5TS0 - chains Q and X of the 28 polymer chains in the assembly; structure by X-ray diffraction, 2.85 A resolution.

== Chain Q ==
Protein: Proteasome subunit alpha
Organism: Mycobacterium tuberculosis
Notes: EC 3.4.25.1
UniProt: A5U4D5 (PSA_MYCTA); numbering as in UniProt (aligned over 10-248)
Sequence (240 residues; each row starts with the number of its first residue):
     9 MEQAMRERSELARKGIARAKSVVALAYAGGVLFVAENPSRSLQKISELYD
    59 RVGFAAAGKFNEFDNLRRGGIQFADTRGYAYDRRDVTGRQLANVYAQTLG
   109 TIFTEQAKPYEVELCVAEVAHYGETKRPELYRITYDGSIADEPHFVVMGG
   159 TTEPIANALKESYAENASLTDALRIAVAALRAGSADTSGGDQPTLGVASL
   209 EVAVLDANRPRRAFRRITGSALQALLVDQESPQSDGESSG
Disordered / not traced: 193-202, 237-248
Construct notes: initiating methionine (9)

== Chain X ==
Protein: Proteasome subunit beta
Organism: Mycobacterium tuberculosis
Notes: EC 3.4.25.1
UniProt: A5U4D6 (PSB_MYCTA); residues 1-234 here correspond to UniProt positions 58-291 (UniProt number = residue number + 57)
Sequence (240 residues; numbered 1 to 240; the number before each row is that of its first residue):
     1 TTIVALKYPGGVVMAGDRRSTQGNMISGRDVRKVYITDDYTATGIAGTAA
    51 VAVEFARLYAVELEHYEKLEGVPLTFAGKINRLAIMVRGNLAAAMQGLLA
   101 LPLLAGYDIHASDPQSAGRIVSFDAAGGWNIEEEGYQAVGSGSLFAKSSM
   151 KKLYSQVTDGDSGLRVAVEALYDAADDDSATGGPDLVRGIFPTAVIIDAD
   201 GAVDVPESRIAELARAIIESRSGADTFGSDGGEKHHHHHH
Disordered / not traced: 223-240
Construct notes: expression tag (235-240)
Curated features (UniProtKB/Swiss-Prot):
  - active site: Thr1 (Nucleophile)
Small-molecule neighbours:
  - 7J1 ((2S)-N-{(2S)-3-methoxy-1-[(naphthalen-1-ylmethyl)amino]-1-oxopropan-2-yl}-4-oxo-2-[(3-phenylpropanoyl)amino]-4-(1H-pyrrol-1-yl)butanamide (non-preferred name)), molecule 1: Thr1, Arg19, Ser20, Thr21, Gln22, Ser27, Val31, Arg32, Lys33, Tyr35, Ile45, Ala46, Gly47, Thr48, Ala49, Ala52, Val53, Leu98
  - 7J1, molecule 2: Leu91, Met95, Ser122, Phe123, Asp124, Ala125, Ala126, Gly128, Trp129, Asn130
What the authors report for this chain:
  - binding site for 7J1: Ser20, Thr21, Gln22, Ser27, Gly47, Ala49, Leu91, Met95, Leu98, Asp124, Ala125, Ala126
  - catalytic residues: Thr1 (citing earlier work)
  - specificity-determining residues: Ser20, Gln22, Ser27, Ala125 (proposed by the authors, not directly observed)

== Interface between chain Q and chain X ==
Residue-residue contacts (24):
  Glu55(Q) with Lys68(X)
  Leu56(Q) with Lys68(X), hydrogen bond (backbone-side chain)
  Tyr57(Q) with Lys68(X)
  Arg75(Q) with Lys68(X), hydrogen bond (side chain-backbone); Leu69(X), hydrogen bond (side chain-backbone)
  Arg76(Q) with Leu69(X), hydrogen bond (side chain-backbone); Glu70(X), salt bridge
  Ile79(Q) with His65(X); Lys68(X); Leu69(X), hydrophobic
  Gln80(Q) with His65(X), hydrogen bond
  Asp83(Q) with Val61(X); His65(X), salt bridge; Lys68(X), salt bridge
  Gly86(Q) with Arg57(X), hydrogen bond (backbone-side chain)
  Tyr87(Q) with Glu54(X); Arg57(X), hydrogen bond (backbone-side chain); Leu58(X), hydrophobic
  Tyr89(Q) with Arg57(X)
  Asp90(Q) with Arg57(X), salt bridge
  Arg91(Q) with Glu64(X), salt bridge
  Arg219(Q) with Glu64(X), salt bridge
  Arg220(Q) with Glu64(X), salt bridge; Glu67(X), salt bridge
Interface residues without a listed pair, chain Q (16 interface residues in all): Ser54
Interface residues without a listed pair, chain X (11 interface residues in all): Asp39

== Overview ==
16 residues of chain Q and 11 residues of chain X are in contact, with 7 hydrogen bonds and 8 salt bridges.
Polar pairs include Arg76(Q)-Glu70(X), Asp83(Q)-His65(X) and Asp83(Q)-Lys68(X). Bound to chain X: compound
7J1. From the paper: the catalytic residue Thr1(X); a binding site for 7J1 at Ser20(X), Thr21(X) and Gln22(X)
among others.
Here chain Q is Proteasome subunit alpha and chain X is Proteasome subunit beta, both from Mycobacterium
tuberculosis. Entry 5TS0 (Structure of Mycobacterium tuberculosis proteasome in complex with N,C-capped
dipeptide PKS2208) was determined by X-ray diffraction, deposited together with 5THO, 5TRG, 5TRR, 5TRS and
5TRY.
